Entry 8CLB (X-ray diffraction, 3.00 A resolution); this record covers chains C and D of the 6 polymer chains in the assembly.

Chain C:
Protein: Tubulin alpha-1B chain
Source organism: Bos taurus
Reference sequence: P81947 (TBA1B_BOVIN); residues 1-440 here = UniProt positions 1-440
Amino-acid sequence (440 residues; each row starts with the number of its first residue):
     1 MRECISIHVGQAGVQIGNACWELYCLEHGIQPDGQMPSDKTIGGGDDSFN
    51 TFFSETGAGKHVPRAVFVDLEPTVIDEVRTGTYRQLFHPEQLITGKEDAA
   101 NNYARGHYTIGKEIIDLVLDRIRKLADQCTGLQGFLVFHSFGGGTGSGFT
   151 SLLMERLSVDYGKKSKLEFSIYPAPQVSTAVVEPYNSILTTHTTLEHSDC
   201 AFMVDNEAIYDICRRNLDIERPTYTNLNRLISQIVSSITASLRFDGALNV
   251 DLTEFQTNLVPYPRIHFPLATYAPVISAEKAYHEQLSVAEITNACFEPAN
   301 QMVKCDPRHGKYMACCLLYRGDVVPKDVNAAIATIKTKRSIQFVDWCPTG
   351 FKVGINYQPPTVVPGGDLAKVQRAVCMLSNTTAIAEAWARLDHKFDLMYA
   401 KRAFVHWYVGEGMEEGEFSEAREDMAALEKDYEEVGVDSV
Ion coordination: Ca2+: Asp39, Thr41, Gly44, Glu55
Small-molecule neighbours:
  - GTP (guanosine-5'-triphosphate): Gly10, Gln11, Ala12, Gln15, Ile16, Asp69, Asp98, Ala99, Ala100, Asn101, Ser140, Gly142, Gly143, Gly144, Thr145, Gly146, Ile171, Pro173, Val177, Ser178, Thr179, Glu183, Asn206, Tyr224, Leu227, Asn228, Ile231
  - colchicine (LOC; N-[(7S)-1,2,3,10-tetramethoxy-9-oxo-6,7-dihydro-5H-benzo[d]heptalen-7-yl]ethanamide): Asn101, Ser178, Thr179, Ala180, Val181

Chain D:
Protein: Tubulin beta-2B chain
Source organism: Bos taurus
Reference sequence: Q6B856 (TBB2B_BOVIN); the author numbering skips numbers that UniProt does not, so the offset changes along the chain: 1-42 = UniProt 1-42; 45-360 = UniProt 43-358; 369-441 = UniProt 359-431
Amino-acid sequence (431 residues; each row starts with the number of its first residue; note: 10 numbers in that range are skipped by the numbering (no residue carries them; nothing is unmodelled there)):
     1 MREIVHIQAGQCGNQIGAKFWEVISDEHGIDPTGSYHGDSDL
    45 QLERINVYYNEATGNKYVPRAILVDLEPGTMDSVRSGPFGQIFRPDNFVF
    95 GQSGAGNNWAKGHYTEGAELVDSVLDVVRKESESCDCLQGFQLTHSLGGG
   145 TGSGMGTLLISKIREEYPDRIMNTFSVMPSPKVSDTVVEPYNATLSVHQL
   195 VENTDETYCIDNEALYDICFRTLKLTTPTYGDLNHLVSATMSGVTTCLRF
   245 PGQLNADLRKLAVNMVPFPRLHFFMPGFAPLTSRGSQQYRALTVPELTQQ
   295 MFDSKNMMAACDPRHGRYLTVAAIFRGRMSMKEVDEQMLNVQNKNSSYFV
   345 EWIPNNVKTAVCDIPP
   369 RGLKMSATFIGNSTAIQELFKRISEQFTAMFRRKAFLHWYTGEGMDEMEF
   419 TEAESNMNDLVSEYQQYQDATAD
Not modelled in the structure: 276-285
Ion coordination: Mg2+: Gln11 (together with GDP)
Small-molecule neighbours:
  - GDP (guanosine-5'-diphosphate): Gly10, Gln11, Cys12, Gly13, Gln15, Ile16, Asp69, Ala99, Asn101, Ser140, Gly142, Gly143, Gly144, Thr145, Gly146, Ser147, Val171, Pro173, Val177, Asp179, Glu183, Asn206, Tyr224, Leu227, Asn228
  - colchicine (LOC; N-[(7S)-1,2,3,10-tetramethoxy-9-oxo-6,7-dihydro-5H-benzo[d]heptalen-7-yl]ethanamide): Val238, Cys241, Leu242, Leu248, Ala250, Asp251, Lys254, Leu255, Asn258, Met259, Thr314, Val315, Ala316, Ile318, Asn350, Lys352, Ala354, Ile378
Swiss-Prot annotation at these positions:
  - motif: Met1 to Ile4 (MREI motif)
  - binding site (GTP): Gln11, Glu71, Ser140, Gly144, Thr145, Gly146, Asn206, Asn228
  - binding site (Mg(2+)): Glu71
  - modified residue: Ser40 (Phosphoserine), Thr57 (Phosphothreonine), Lys60 (N6-acetyllysine), Ser174 (Phosphoserine), Thr287 (Phosphothreonine), Thr292 (Phosphothreonine), Arg320 (Omega-N-methylarginine)
  - cross-link (Glycyl lysine isopeptide (Lys-Gly)): Lys60 (interchain with G-Cter in ubiquitin), Lys326 (interchain with G-Cter in ubiquitin)

Interface between chain C and chain D:
Residue-residue contacts (54; chain C residue first):
  Gln11(C) - Asn249(D)
  Glu71(C) - Arg2(D)  salt bridge
  Glu71(C) - Asn249(D)  hydrogen bond
  Pro72(C) - Met1(D)  hydrophobic
  Thr73(C) - Arg48(D)
  Thr73(C) - Asn249(D)  hydrogen bond
  Val74(C) - Asn249(D)
  Lys96(C) - Met1(D)
  Lys96(C) - Asp130(D)  salt bridge
  Lys96(C) - Cys131(D)
  Glu97(C) - Arg164(D)  salt bridge
  Glu97(C) - Arg253(D)  salt bridge
  Asp98(C) - Arg2(D)  salt bridge
  Asp98(C) - Lys254(D)  salt bridge
  Ala100(C) - Arg253(D)
  Ala100(C) - Lys254(D)
  Ala100(C) - Val257(D)
  Asn101(C) - Lys254(D)
  Asn101(C) - Asn258(D)  hydrogen bond
  Arg105(C) - Arg253(D)
  Pro175(C) - Asn349(D)
  Thr179(C) - Lys352(D)  hydrogen bond (backbone-side chain)
  Ala180(C) - Asn258(D)
  Val181(C) - Asn258(D)  hydrogen bond (backbone-side chain)
  Val181(C) - Asn349(D)
  Val181(C) - Asn350(D)
  Val182(C) - Val257(D)
  Val182(C) - Asn258(D)
  Glu220(C) - Lys326(D)  salt bridge
  Arg221(C) - Met325(D)
  Arg221(C) - Asp329(D)  salt bridge
  Tyr224(C) - Gln247(D)
  Lys394(C) - Asn349(D)  hydrogen bond
  Leu397(C) - Trp346(D)
  Leu397(C) - Pro348(D)  hydrophobic
  Met398(C) - Trp346(D)  hydrogen bond (backbone-backbone)
  Met398(C) - Pro348(D)
  Lys401(C) - Phe262(D)
  Lys401(C) - Trp346(D)
  Lys401(C) - Thr439(D)  hydrogen bond (side chain-backbone)
  Ala403(C) - Pro261(D)
  Ala403(C) - Phe262(D)  hydrophobic
  Phe404(C) - Val257(D)
  Phe404(C) - Asn258(D)
  Phe404(C) - Val260(D)
  Phe404(C) - Pro261(D)  hydrogen bond (backbone-backbone)
  Phe404(C) - Ile347(D)  hydrophobic
  His406(C) - Val260(D)
  His406(C) - Pro261(D)
  His406(C) - Phe262(D)
  His406(C) - Pro263(D)
  Trp407(C) - Ala256(D)
  Trp407(C) - Val257(D)
  Trp407(C) - Val260(D)  hydrogen bond (side chain-backbone)
Interface residues without a listed pair, chain C (29 interface residues in all): Arg402, Glu411
Interface residues without a listed pair, chain D (32 interface residues in all): Asp251, Thr314, Glu345, Ala438, Ala440

In short:
The interface between chain C and chain D involves 29 residues on one side and 32 on the other; the contacts
include 10 hydrogen bonds and 8 salt bridges. Polar contacts include Glu71(C)-Arg2(D), Lys96(C)-Asp130(D) and
Glu97(C)-Arg164(D). Colchicine is bound between chain C and chain D.
Chain C is Tubulin alpha-1B chain and chain D is Tubulin beta-2B chain, both from Bos taurus; the structure,
Colchicine bound to tubulin (T2R-TTL) complex, was determined by X-ray diffraction, deposited together with
8CL9, 8CLC, 8CLD, 8CLE, 8CLF, 8CLG and 8CLH.
